PDB entry 7B8R | X-ray diffraction, 2.10 A resolution | chains B and C of the 6 polymer chains in the assembly

[Chain B (and C)]
Protein: Multidrug efflux pump subunit AcrB
From: Escherichia coli (strain K12)
Notes: chain C of this document is another copy of the same molecule, construct and numbering; everything in this record applies to it too
UniProt: P31224 (ACRB_ECOLI); residue numbers follow UniProt; this construct covers 39-329, 561-869
Chain sequence (613 residues; row label = number of the first residue in the row; note: 222 numbers in that range are skipped by the numbering (no residue carries them; nothing is unmodelled there)):
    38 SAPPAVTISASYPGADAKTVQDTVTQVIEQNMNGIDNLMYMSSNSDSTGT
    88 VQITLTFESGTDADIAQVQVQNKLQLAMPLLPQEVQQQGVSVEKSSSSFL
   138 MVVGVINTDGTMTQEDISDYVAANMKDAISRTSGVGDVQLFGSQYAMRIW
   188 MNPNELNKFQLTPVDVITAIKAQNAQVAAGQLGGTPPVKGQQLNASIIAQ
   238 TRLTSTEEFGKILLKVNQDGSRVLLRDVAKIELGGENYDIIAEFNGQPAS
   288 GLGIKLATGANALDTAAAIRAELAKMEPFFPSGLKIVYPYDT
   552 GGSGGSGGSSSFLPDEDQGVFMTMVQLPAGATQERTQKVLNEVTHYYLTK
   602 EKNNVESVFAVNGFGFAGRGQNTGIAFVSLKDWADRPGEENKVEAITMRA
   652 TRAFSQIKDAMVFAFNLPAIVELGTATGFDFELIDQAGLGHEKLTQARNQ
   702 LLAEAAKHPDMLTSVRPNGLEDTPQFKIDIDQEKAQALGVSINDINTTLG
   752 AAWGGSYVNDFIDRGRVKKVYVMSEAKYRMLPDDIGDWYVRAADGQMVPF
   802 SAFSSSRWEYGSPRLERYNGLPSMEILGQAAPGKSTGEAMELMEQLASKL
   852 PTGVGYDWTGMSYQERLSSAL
Disordered / not traced: 38, 552-567, 672-677, 865-872 (chain C: 552-567, 674-676, 865-872)
Construct notes: expression tag (38, 870-872); linker (552-560)
From the paper describing this entry:
  - binding site for doxycycline: Ser135, Phe136, Val139, Phe178, Asn274, Tyr327, Met573, Phe610, Phe615, Phe617, Phe628
  - mutagenesis - F136A: unchanged growth in response to chloramphenicol
  - mutagenesis - F136A, F178A: unchanged growth in response to tetraphenylphosphonium

[Chain B / chain C interface]
Pairs across the interface (125):
  Asp101(B) - Asp73(C)
  Gln104(B) - Lys110(C)
  Val105(B) - Val105(C)  hydrophobic
  Val105(B) - Asn109(C)
  Gln108(B) - Asn109(C)  hydrogen bond
  Gln108(B) - Lys110(C)
  Asn109(B) - Asn109(C)
  Gln112(B) - Asn109(C)  hydrogen bond
  Gln112(B) - Gln112(C)
  Gln112(B) - Leu113(C)
  Met115(B) - Leu113(C)
  Gln123(B) - Pro116(C)
  Gln123(B) - Leu117(C)
  Gln124(B) - Leu117(C)
  Val127(B) - Leu113(C)
  Val129(B) - Lys110(C)  hydrogen bond (backbone-side chain)
  Lys131(B) - Asp73(C)  salt bridge
  Asp164(B) - Gln67(C)
  Ser167(B) - Asn70(C)
  Ser167(B) - Gly71(C)  hydrogen bond (backbone-backbone)
  Arg168(B) - Met69(C)
  Arg168(B) - Met78(C)
  Arg168(B) - Asn820(C)  hydrogen bond (side chain-backbone)
  Ser170(B) - Asp73(C)
  Ser170(B) - Asn74(C)  hydrogen bond (side chain-backbone)
  Ala209(B) - Ile743(C)  hydrophobic
  Gln210(B) - Gln733(C)
  Gln210(B) - Gln737(C)
  Gln213(B) - Thr56(C)  hydrogen bond
  Gln213(B) - Thr60(C)
  Val214(B) - Asp53(C)
  Val214(B) - Thr56(C)
  Val214(B) - Asn747(C)
  Ala215(B) - Tyr49(C)  hydrophobic
  Ala215(B) - Gly51(C)
  Ala215(B) - Ala52(C)  hydrophobic
  Ala215(B) - Gly751(C)
  Ala216(B) - Gly51(C)  hydrogen bond (backbone-backbone)
  Ala216(B) - Leu750(C)  hydrophobic
  Ala216(B) - Trp754(C)
  Gly217(B) - Gly51(C)  hydrogen bond (backbone-backbone)
  Gly217(B) - Trp754(C)
  Gly217(B) - Gly755(C)
  Gln218(B) - Ser84(C)  hydrogen bond (side chain-backbone)
  Gln218(B) - Gln622(C)
  Gln218(B) - Trp754(C)
  Gln218(B) - Arg780(C)
  Leu219(B) - Phe727(C)  hydrophobic
  Leu219(B) - Trp754(C)  hydrophobic
  Leu219(B) - Met781(C)
  Leu219(B) - Leu782(C)
  Leu219(B) - Pro783(C)  hydrophobic
  Leu219(B) - Trp809(C)  hydrophobic
  Gly220(B) - Gln622(C)  hydrogen bond (backbone-side chain)
  Gly220(B) - Arg780(C)
  Gly220(B) - Met781(C)  hydrogen bond (backbone-backbone)
  Gly221(B) - Gln622(C)
  Gly221(B) - Arg780(C)  hydrogen bond (backbone-side chain)
  Gly221(B) - Met781(C)
  Thr222(B) - Tyr275(C)  hydrogen bond (side chain-backbone)
  Thr222(B) - Asp276(C)  hydrogen bond
  Thr222(B) - Gln584(C)
  Thr222(B) - Gln622(C)
  Thr222(B) - Met774(C)
  Thr222(B) - Arg780(C)
  Pro223(B) - Trp187(C)  hydrophobic
  Pro223(B) - Tyr275(C)
  Pro223(B) - Ala777(C)
  Pro223(B) - Arg780(C)  hydrogen bond (backbone-side chain)
  Pro224(B) - Gln584(C)
  Pro224(B) - Ala777(C)
  Pro224(B) - Met781(C)  hydrophobic
  Val225(B) - Ala777(C)
  Val225(B) - Lys778(C)
  Val225(B) - Met781(C)
  Lys226(B) - Glu585(C)
  Gly227(B) - Glu585(C)  hydrogen bond (backbone-side chain)
  Gln228(B) - Thr583(C)  hydrogen bond (backbone-side chain)
  Gln228(B) - Glu585(C)
  Gln228(B) - Met781(C)  hydrogen bond (side chain-backbone)
  Gln228(B) - Leu782(C)
  Gln229(B) - Gly581(C)
  Gln229(B) - Thr583(C)
  Gln229(B) - Arg586(C)
  Leu230(B) - Thr583(C)
  Leu230(B) - Trp809(C)  hydrophobic
  Asn231(B) - Gly581(C)  hydrogen bond (backbone-backbone)
  Asn231(B) - Gln622(C)
  Ala232(B) - Pro725(C)
  Ser233(B) - Ser84(C)
  Ser233(B) - Gln726(C)
  Ser233(B) - Phe727(C)  hydrogen bond (backbone-backbone)
  Ile234(B) - Phe727(C)
  Ile234(B) - Ile729(C)  hydrophobic
  Ile234(B) - Trp754(C)  hydrophobic
  Ile235(B) - Asp53(C)
  Ile235(B) - Gln726(C)
  Ile235(B) - Phe727(C)  hydrogen bond (backbone-backbone)
  Ile235(B) - Lys728(C)
  Ile235(B) - Ile729(C)  hydrogen bond (backbone-backbone)
  Ala236(B) - Lys728(C)  hydrogen bond (backbone-side chain)
  Ala236(B) - Ile729(C)
  Ala236(B) - Leu750(C)  hydrophobic
  Gln237(B) - Gln733(C)
  Gln237(B) - Ile743(C)
  Gln237(B) - Asn747(C)  hydrogen bond
  Leu250(B) - Gln733(C)
  Leu250(B) - Glu734(C)
  Leu250(B) - Gln737(C)  hydrogen bond (backbone-side chain)
  Leu251(B) - Gln737(C)
  Lys252(B) - Gln737(C)
  Val253(B) - Gln737(C)
  Arg259(B) - Glu734(C)  salt bridge
  Lys312(B) - Asp858(C)  salt bridge
  Phe316(B) - Gln687(C)
  Phe316(B) - Val855(C)
  Phe316(B) - Gly856(C)
  Ile763(B) - Asp59(C)
  Arg765(B) - Gly689(C)
  Gly766(B) - Gln63(C)  hydrogen bond (backbone-side chain)
  Arg767(B) - Gln63(C)
  Arg767(B) - Gln67(C)
  Val768(B) - Asp59(C)
  Val768(B) - Gln63(C)  hydrogen bond (backbone-side chain)
  Val768(B) - Gln67(C)  hydrogen bond (backbone-side chain)
Other interface residues (no listed pair), chain B (63 interface residues in all): Leu111, Gln120, Gly126, Asn161, Val172, Thr238, Arg239, Gly257
Other interface residues (no listed pair), chain C (72 interface residues in all): Pro50, Lys55, Val64, Ile72, Leu75, Thr85, Ile102, Gln106, Gln108, Ala582, Gly821, Gly854

[Summary]
Chain B and chain C form an interface of 63 and 72 residues respectively; the contacts include 29 hydrogen
bonds and 3 salt bridges. Among the polar pairs are Lys131(B)-Asp73(C), Arg259(B)-Glu734(C) and
Lys312(B)-Asp858(C). From the paper: a binding site for doxycycline at Ser135(B), Phe136(B) and Val139(B)
among others; F136A and F178A of chain B leave growth in response to tetraphenylphosphonium unchanged.
Both chains are Multidrug efflux pump subunit AcrB (Escherichia coli (strain K12)). Entry 7B8R (Doxycycline
bound structure of bacterial efflux pump) was determined by X-ray diffraction, deposited together with 7B8P,
7B8Q, 7B8S and 7B8T.
